PDB entry 5WBE | X-ray diffraction, 2.75 A resolution | chains A and B

Chain A (and B):
Molecule: Prostaglandin G/H synthase 1
From: Ovis aries
Notes: EC 1.14.99.1; chain B of this document is another copy of the same molecule, construct and numbering; everything in this record applies to it too
Reference sequence: P05979 (PGH1_SHEEP); residues 1-600 here = UniProt positions 1-600
Sequence (600 residues; each row starts with the number of its first residue):
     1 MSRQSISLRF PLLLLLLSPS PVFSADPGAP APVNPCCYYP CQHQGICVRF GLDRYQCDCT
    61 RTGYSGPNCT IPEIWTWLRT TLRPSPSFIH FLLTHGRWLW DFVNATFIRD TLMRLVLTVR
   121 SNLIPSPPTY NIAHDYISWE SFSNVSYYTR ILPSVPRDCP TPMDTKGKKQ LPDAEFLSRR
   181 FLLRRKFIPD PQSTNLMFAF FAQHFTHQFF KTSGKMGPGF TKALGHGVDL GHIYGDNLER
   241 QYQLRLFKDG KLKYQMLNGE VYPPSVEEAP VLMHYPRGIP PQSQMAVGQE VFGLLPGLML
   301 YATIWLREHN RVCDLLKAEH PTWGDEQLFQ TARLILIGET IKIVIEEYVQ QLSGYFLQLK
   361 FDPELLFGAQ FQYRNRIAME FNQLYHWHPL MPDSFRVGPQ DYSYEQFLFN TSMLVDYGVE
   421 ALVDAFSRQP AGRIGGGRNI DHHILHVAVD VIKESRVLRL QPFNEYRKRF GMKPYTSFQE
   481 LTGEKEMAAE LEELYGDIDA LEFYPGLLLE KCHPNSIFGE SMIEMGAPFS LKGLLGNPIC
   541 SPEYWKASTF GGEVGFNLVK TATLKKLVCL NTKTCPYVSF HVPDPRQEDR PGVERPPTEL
Disordered / not traced: 1-31, 585-600
Disulfides: Cys-36/Cys-47, Cys-37/Cys-159, Cys-41/Cys-57, Cys-59/Cys-69, Cys-569/Cys-575
Covalent attachments: N-acetylglucosamine (NAG) linked to Asn-68, Asn-144, Asn-410
Ion coordination: heme Fe near His-388 (its only coordinating residue here)
Ligand contacts:
  - Mofezolac (63X): His-90, Val-116, Arg-120, Gln-192, Val-349, Leu-352, Ser-353, Tyr-355, Leu-384, Tyr-385, Trp-387, Ile-517, Phe-518, Met-522, Ile-523, Gly-526, Ala-527, Ser-530, Leu-531
  - heme (HEM): Ala-199, Ala-202, Gln-203, Thr-206, His-207, Phe-210, Lys-211, Thr-212, Leu-295, Asn-382, Tyr-385, His-386, Trp-387, His-388, Met-391, Phe-395, Tyr-404, Leu-408, Ile-444, His-446, Val-447, Asp-450
What the authors report for this chain:
  - binding site for Mofezolac: His-90, Arg-120, Gln-192, Leu-352, Ser-353, Tyr-355, Leu-384, Tyr-385, Trp-387, Phe-518, Ile-523, Gly-526
  - catalytic residues: Tyr-385 (citing earlier work)
  - specificity-determining residues: Ile-434, His-513, Ile-523 (proposed by the authors, not directly observed)
  - post-translational modification sites: Asn-68, Asn-144, Asn-410

Interface between chain A and chain B:
Pairs across the interface - 106 pairs, chain A then chain B:
  Ile-46(A) / Ser-548(B)
  Val-48(A) / His-320(B)
  Val-48(A) / Ser-548(B)
  Arg-49(A) / His-320(B)  hydrogen bond (backbone-side chain)
  Arg-49(A) / Thr-322(B)  hydrogen bond
  Phe-50(A) / Glu-319(B)
  Phe-50(A) / His-320(B)
  Gly-51(A) / Glu-319(B)  hydrogen bond (backbone-backbone)
  Gly-51(A) / Pro-321(B)
  Gly-51(A) / Thr-322(B)  hydrogen bond (backbone-side chain)
  Leu-52(A) / Pro-321(B)  hydrophobic
  Asp-58(A) / Lys-546(B)
  Asp-58(A) / Ala-547(B)
  Asp-58(A) / Ser-548(B)
  Thr-60(A) / Lys-546(B)
  Arg-61(A) / Phe-367(B)
  Arg-61(A) / Pro-542(B)  hydrogen bond (side chain-backbone)
  Arg-61(A) / Trp-545(B)  hydrogen bond (side chain-backbone)
  Pro-125(A) / Glu-543(B)
  Pro-127(A) / Pro-538(B)  hydrophobic
  Pro-127(A) / Ser-541(B)
  Pro-127(A) / Glu-543(B)
  Pro-127(A) / Tyr-544(B)
  Pro-128(A) / Tyr-544(B)  hydrogen bond (backbone-side chain)
  Thr-129(A) / Glu-543(B)
  His-134(A) / Glu-326(B)
  Tyr-136(A) / Glu-326(B)  hydrogen bond (side chain-backbone)
  Tyr-136(A) / Gln-327(B)  hydrogen bond (side chain-backbone)
  Tyr-136(A) / Gln-330(B)
  Ile-137(A) / Leu-334(B)
  Ile-137(A) / Tyr-544(B)  hydrophobic
  Ile-137(A) / Thr-549(B)
  Ser-138(A) / Gln-330(B)
  Ser-138(A) / Leu-334(B)
  Trp-139(A) / Asp-229(B)
  Trp-139(A) / Gln-330(B)
  Trp-139(A) / Arg-333(B)
  Trp-139(A) / Leu-334(B)
  Trp-139(A) / Asn-537(B)
  Trp-139(A) / Pro-538(B)  hydrophobic
  Glu-140(A) / Leu-238(B)
  Glu-140(A) / Gln-330(B)  hydrogen bond (backbone-side chain)
  Phe-142(A) / Pro-538(B)  hydrophobic
  Phe-142(A) / Tyr-544(B)
  Asp-229(A) / Trp-139(B)
  Leu-238(A) / Glu-140(B)
  Gln-241(A) / Glu-140(B)
  Glu-319(A) / Phe-50(B)
  Glu-319(A) / Gly-51(B)  hydrogen bond (backbone-backbone)
  His-320(A) / Val-48(B)
  His-320(A) / Arg-49(B)  hydrogen bond (side chain-backbone)
  His-320(A) / Phe-50(B)
  Pro-321(A) / Gly-51(B)
  Pro-321(A) / Leu-52(B)  hydrophobic
  Thr-322(A) / Arg-49(B)  hydrogen bond
  Thr-322(A) / Gly-51(B)  hydrogen bond (side chain-backbone)
  Glu-326(A) / His-134(B)
  Glu-326(A) / Tyr-136(B)  hydrogen bond (backbone-side chain)
  Gln-327(A) / Tyr-136(B)  hydrogen bond (backbone-side chain)
  Gln-330(A) / His-134(B)
  Gln-330(A) / Tyr-136(B)
  Gln-330(A) / Ser-138(B)
  Gln-330(A) / Trp-139(B)
  Gln-330(A) / Glu-140(B)  hydrogen bond (side chain-backbone)
  Arg-333(A) / Trp-139(B)
  Leu-334(A) / Ile-137(B)
  Leu-334(A) / Ser-138(B)
  Leu-334(A) / Trp-139(B)
  Leu-366(A) / Gln-370(B)
  Phe-367(A) / Arg-61(B)
  Phe-367(A) / Gln-370(B)
  Ala-369(A) / Gln-370(B)
  Gln-370(A) / Leu-366(B)
  Gln-370(A) / Phe-367(B)
  Gln-370(A) / Ala-369(B)
  Gln-370(A) / Tyr-373(B)
  Phe-371(A) / Gln-372(B)  hydrogen bond (backbone-side chain)
  Gln-372(A) / Phe-371(B)  hydrogen bond (side chain-backbone)
  Gln-372(A) / Gln-372(B)
  Gln-372(A) / Tyr-373(B)  hydrogen bond (side chain-backbone)
  Tyr-373(A) / Gln-370(B)
  Tyr-373(A) / Gln-372(B)  hydrogen bond (backbone-side chain)
  Tyr-373(A) / Arg-374(B)  hydrogen bond (backbone-side chain)
  Arg-374(A) / Tyr-373(B)  hydrogen bond (side chain-backbone)
  Arg-374(A) / Arg-374(B)
  Asn-537(A) / Trp-139(B)
  Pro-538(A) / Pro-127(B)  hydrophobic
  Pro-538(A) / Trp-139(B)  hydrophobic
  Pro-538(A) / Phe-142(B)  hydrophobic
  Ser-541(A) / Pro-127(B)
  Pro-542(A) / Arg-61(B)  hydrogen bond (backbone-side chain)
  Glu-543(A) / Pro-125(B)
  Glu-543(A) / Pro-127(B)
  Glu-543(A) / Thr-129(B)
  Tyr-544(A) / Pro-127(B)
  Tyr-544(A) / Pro-128(B)  hydrogen bond (side chain-backbone)
  Tyr-544(A) / Ile-137(B)  hydrophobic
  Tyr-544(A) / Phe-142(B)
  Trp-545(A) / Arg-61(B)  hydrogen bond (backbone-side chain)
  Lys-546(A) / Asp-58(B)
  Lys-546(A) / Thr-60(B)
  Ala-547(A) / Asp-58(B)
  Ser-548(A) / Ile-46(B)
  Ser-548(A) / Val-48(B)
  Ser-548(A) / Asp-58(B)
  Thr-549(A) / Ile-137(B)
Other interface residues (no listed pair), chain A (59 interface residues in all): Ser-126, Trp-323, Thr-331, Ile-337, Glu-364, Gly-368, Gly-551, Gly-552
Other interface residues (no listed pair), chain B (58 interface residues in all): Ser-126, Val-228, Gln-241, Trp-323, Thr-331, Ile-337, Gly-551, Gly-552

Overview:
Chain A and chain B form an interface of 59 and 58 residues respectively; the contacts include 26 hydrogen
bonds. Among the polar pairs are Arg-49(A)/His-320(B), Arg-49(A)/Thr-322(B) and Gly-51(A)/Thr-322(B). Chain A
binds heme and Mofezolac. From the paper: the catalytic residue Tyr-385(A); a binding site for Mofezolac at
His-90(A), Arg-120(A) and Gln-192(A) among others.
Chain A and chain B are both Prostaglandin G/H synthase 1 (Ovis aries); the structure, Cox-1:mofezolac complex
structure, was determined by X-ray diffraction (same publication as 5U6X).
